PDB entry 8PMO | X-ray diffraction, 1.24 A resolution | chains A and B

Chain A (and B):
Molecule: Transthyretin
Source organism: Homo sapiens
Notes: chain B of this document is another copy of the same molecule, construct and numbering; everything in this record applies to it too
UniProtKB: P02766 (TTHY_HUMAN); residues 1-127 here correspond to UniProt positions 21-147 (UniProt number = residue number + 20)
Amino-acid sequence (127 residues; numbered 1 to 127; the number before each row is that of its first residue):
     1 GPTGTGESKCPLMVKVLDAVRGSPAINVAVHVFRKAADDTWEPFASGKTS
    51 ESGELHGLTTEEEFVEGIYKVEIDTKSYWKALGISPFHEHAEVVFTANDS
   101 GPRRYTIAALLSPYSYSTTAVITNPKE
Disordered / not traced: 1-9, 126-127
Sequence notes: engineered mutation Ile122 (Val142 in P02766)
Small-molecule neighbours: PITB (ZP2; (3-fluoranyl-5-oxidanyl-phenyl)-(3-methoxy-5-nitro-4-oxidanyl-phenyl)methanone): Lys15, Leu17, Thr106, Ala108, Ala109, Leu110, Ser117, Thr118, Thr119, Val121
What the authors report for this chain:
  - binding site for PITB: Lys15, Ala108, Ser117
  - contacts within the chain: Lys15-Glu54 (salt bridge)
  - disease-associated variants - V122I (citing earlier work)

How chain A and chain B interact:
Pairs across the interface - 41 pairs, chain A then chain B:
  Phe87(A) with Phe95(B), hydrophobic; Tyr105(B), hydrophobic; Ile107(B), hydrophobic; Ala120(B), hydrophobic; Ile122(B), hydrophobic
  His88(A) with Val93(B); Val94(B)
  Glu89(A) with Val94(B), hydrogen bond (backbone-backbone); Thr96(B), hydrogen bond
  His90(A) with Glu92(B), salt bridge; Val94(B)
  Glu92(A) with His90(B), salt bridge; Glu92(B); Tyr116(B), hydrogen bond (backbone-side chain)
  Val93(A) with His88(B)
  Val94(A) with His88(B); Glu89(B), hydrogen bond (backbone-backbone); His90(B)
  Phe95(A) with Phe87(B), hydrophobic
  Thr96(A) with Phe87(B); Glu89(B), hydrogen bond
  Tyr105(A) with Phe87(B), hydrophobic
  Ile107(A) with Phe87(B), hydrophobic
  Tyr114(A) with Thr119(B), hydrogen bond (backbone-side chain); Ala120(B), hydrogen bond (backbone-backbone); Ile122(B), hydrophobic
  Ser115(A) with Thr118(B), hydrogen bond (side chain-backbone); Thr119(B), hydrogen bond
  Tyr116(A) with Glu92(B), hydrogen bond (side chain-backbone); Ser117(B); Thr118(B), hydrogen bond (backbone-backbone)
  Ser117(A) with Tyr116(B); Ser117(B), hydrogen bond
  Thr118(A) with His88(B); Ser115(B), hydrogen bond (backbone-side chain); Tyr116(B), hydrogen bond (backbone-backbone)
  Thr119(A) with Tyr114(B), hydrogen bond (side chain-backbone); Ser115(B), hydrogen bond
  Ala120(A) with Phe87(B), hydrophobic; Tyr114(B), hydrogen bond (backbone-backbone)
  Ile122(A) with Tyr114(B), hydrophobic
Other interface residues (no listed pair), chain A (20 interface residues in all): Ile68
Other interface residues (no listed pair), chain B (21 interface residues in all): Ile68, Lys76
Interface features reported in the paper:
  - pairs named by the authors: Ser117(A)-Ser117(B) (hydrogen bond)

Overview:
The interface between chain A and chain B involves 20 residues on one side and 21 on the other, with 17
hydrogen bonds and 2 salt bridges. Polar contacts include His90(A)-Glu92(B), Glu89(A)-Thr96(B) and
Glu92(A)-Tyr116(B). The authors report a hydrogen bond between Ser117(A) and Ser117(B). The paper reports a
binding site for PITB at Lys15(A), Ala108(A) and Ser117(A); contacts within the chain involving Lys15(A) and
Glu54(A).
Chain A and chain B are both Transthyretin (Homo sapiens); the structure, Crystal structure of human V122I
transthyretin in complex with PITB (Pharmacokinetically Improved TTR Binder), was determined by X-ray
diffraction (same publication as 8PM8, 8PM9 and 8PMA).
